Entry 9EUF (electron microscopy, 7.30 A resolution (low resolution: residue-level contacts below are approximate; hydrogen-bond / salt-bridge calls are withheld)); this record covers chains M and N of the 63 polymer chains in the assembly.

== Chain M (and N) ==
Molecule: Putative baseplate component
Source organism: Staphylococcus phage 812
Notes: chain N of this document is another copy of the same molecule, construct and numbering; everything in this record applies to it too
Reference sequence: A0A0U1X2L4 (A0A0U1X2L4_9CAUD); numbering as in UniProt (aligned over 1-263)
Amino-acid sequence (263 residues; row label = number of the first residue in the row):
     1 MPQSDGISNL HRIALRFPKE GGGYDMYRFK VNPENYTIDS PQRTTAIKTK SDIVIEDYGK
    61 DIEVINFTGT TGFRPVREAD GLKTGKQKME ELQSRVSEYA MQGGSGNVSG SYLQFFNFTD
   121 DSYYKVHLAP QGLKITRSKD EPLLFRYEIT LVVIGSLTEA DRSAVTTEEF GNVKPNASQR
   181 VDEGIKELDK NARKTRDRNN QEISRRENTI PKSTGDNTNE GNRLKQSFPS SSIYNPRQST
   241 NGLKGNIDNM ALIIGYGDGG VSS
Not modelled in the structure: 1, 210-232, 263

== How chain M and chain N interact ==
Contacting residue pairs (44; chain M residue first):
  Arg43(M) - Lys48(N)
  Tyr58(M) - Lys48(N)
  Tyr58(M) - Lys50(N)
  Ile62(M) - Ala46(N)
  Ile62(M) - Ile53(N)
  Ile62(M) - Ile55(N)
  Lys86(M) - Gln3(N)
  Lys86(M) - Asp121(N)
  Glu90(M) - Asp121(N)
  Ala100(M) - Gln42(N)
  Ala100(M) - Gly59(N)
  Ala100(M) - Lys60(N)
  Met101(M) - Lys60(N)
  Gly104(M) - Tyr58(N)
  Gly104(M) - Gly59(N)
  His127(M) - Thr44(N)
  His127(M) - Asp57(N)
  Leu128(M) - Thr44(N)
  Ala129(M) - Gln42(N)
  Pro130(M) - Pro41(N)
  Pro130(M) - Gln42(N)
  Pro130(M) - Thr44(N)
  Gln131(M) - Ser40(N)
  Gln131(M) - Pro41(N)
  Gly132(M) - Ser40(N)
  Leu133(M) - Asp39(N)
  Leu133(M) - Ser40(N)
  Lys134(M) - Ile38(N)
  Lys134(M) - Asp39(N)
  Ile135(M) - Thr37(N)
  Ile135(M) - Ile38(N)
  Thr136(M) - Tyr36(N)
  Thr136(M) - Thr37(N)
  Arg137(M) - Asn35(N)
  Arg137(M) - Tyr36(N)
  Arg137(M) - Thr119(N)
  Arg137(M) - Asp120(N)
  Ser138(M) - Glu34(N)
  Ser138(M) - Asn35(N)
  Lys139(M) - Glu34(N)
  Leu143(M) - Gln3(N)
  Leu143(M) - Ser4(N)
  Phe145(M) - Gln3(N)
  Arg162(M) - Asp52(N)
Also at the interface, not in a pair above, chain M (28 interface residues in all): Lys60, Asp61, Phe73, Pro142
Also at the interface, not in a pair above, chain N (27 interface residues in all): Pro2, Asp5

== Overview ==
28 residues of chain M face 27 of chain N across their interface.
Both chains are Putative baseplate component (Staphylococcus phage 812). Entry 9EUF (Cryo-EM structure of
Staphylococcus aureus bacteriophage phi812 baseplate in the pre-contraction state - complete) was determined
by electron microscopy.
